Entry 2XVL (X-ray diffraction, 2.30 A resolution); this record covers chain A.

Chain A:
Molecule: Alpha-xylosidase, putative, XYL31A
Organism: Cellvibrio japonicus
Notes: EC 3.2.1.-
Reference sequence: B3PBD9 (B3PBD9_CELJU); numbering as in UniProt (aligned over 1-988)
Amino-acid sequence (1020 residues; each row starts with the number of its first residue):
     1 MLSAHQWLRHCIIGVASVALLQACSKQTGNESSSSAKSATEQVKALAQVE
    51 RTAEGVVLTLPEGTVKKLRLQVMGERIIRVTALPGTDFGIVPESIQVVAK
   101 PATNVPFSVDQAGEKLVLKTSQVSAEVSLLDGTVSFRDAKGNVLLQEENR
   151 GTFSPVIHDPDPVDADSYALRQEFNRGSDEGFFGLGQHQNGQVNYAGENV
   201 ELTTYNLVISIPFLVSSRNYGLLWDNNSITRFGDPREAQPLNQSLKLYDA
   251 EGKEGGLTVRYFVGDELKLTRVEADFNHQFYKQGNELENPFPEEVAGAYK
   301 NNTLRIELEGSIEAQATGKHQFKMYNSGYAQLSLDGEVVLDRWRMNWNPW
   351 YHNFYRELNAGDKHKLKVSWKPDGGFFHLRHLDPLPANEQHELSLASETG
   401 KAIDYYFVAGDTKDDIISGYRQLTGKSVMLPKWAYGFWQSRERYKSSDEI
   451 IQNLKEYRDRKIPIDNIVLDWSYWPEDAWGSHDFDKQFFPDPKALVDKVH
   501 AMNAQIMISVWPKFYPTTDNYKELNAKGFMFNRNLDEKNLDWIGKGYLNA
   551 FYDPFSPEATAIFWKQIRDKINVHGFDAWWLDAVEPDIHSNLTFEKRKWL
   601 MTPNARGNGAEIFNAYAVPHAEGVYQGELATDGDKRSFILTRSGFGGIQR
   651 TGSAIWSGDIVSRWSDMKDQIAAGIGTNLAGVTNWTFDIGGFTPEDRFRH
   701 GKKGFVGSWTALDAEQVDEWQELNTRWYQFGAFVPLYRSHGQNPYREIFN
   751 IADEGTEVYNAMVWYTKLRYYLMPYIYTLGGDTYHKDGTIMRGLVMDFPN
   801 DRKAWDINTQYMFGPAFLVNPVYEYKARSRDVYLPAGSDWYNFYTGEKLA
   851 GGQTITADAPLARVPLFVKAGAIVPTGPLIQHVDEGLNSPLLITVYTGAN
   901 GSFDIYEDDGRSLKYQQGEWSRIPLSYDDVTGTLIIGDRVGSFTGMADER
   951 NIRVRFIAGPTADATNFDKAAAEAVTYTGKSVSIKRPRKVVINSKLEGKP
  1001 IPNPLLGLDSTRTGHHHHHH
Unresolved in the structure: 1-44, 989-1020
Sequence notes: expression tag (989-1020)
Bound ions: Ni2+ site 1: His500 (together with chloride ion); Ni2+ site 2 near His700 (its only coordinating residue here); Ni2+ site 3: His882 (together with chloride ion)
Small-molecule neighbours: pentaerythritol propoxylate (5/4 po/oh) (PXN; (2S)-1-[3-{[(2R)-2-hydroxypropyl]oxy}-2,2-bis({[(2R)-2-hydroxypropyl]oxy}methyl)propoxy]propan-2-ol): Trp347, Glu442, Asp470, Trp471, Trp511, Trp542, Asp587, Ser590, Arg642, Asp659, Phe692, Gln742
Reported in the primary citation:
  - conformationally variable residues (side-chain flip): Trp347, Trp471
  - binding site for pentaerythritol propoxylate (5/4 po/oh): Trp347, Trp471, Trp542
  - specificity-determining residues: Asp582 to Asp587, Arg642 (from molecular simulation)
  - specificity-determining residues: Trp542 (proposed by the authors, not directly observed)

Overview:
Chain A binds pentaerythritol propoxylate (5/4 po/oh). The paper reports a binding site for pentaerythritol
propoxylate (5/4 po/oh) at Trp347, Trp471 and Trp542; specificity determinants Asp582, Arg642 and Trp542.
Chain A is Alpha-xylosidase, putative, XYL31A (Cellvibrio japonicus); the structure, crystal structure of
alpha-xylosidase (GH31) from Cellvibrio japonicus in complex with Pentaerythritol propoxylate (5 4 PO ..., was
determined by X-ray diffraction (same publication as 2XVK).
